PDB entry 6LWB | X-ray diffraction, 2.55 A resolution | chains A and C of the 3 polymer chains in the assembly

== Chain A ==
Molecule: Endonuclease 8-like 1
Source organism: Homo sapiens
Notes: EC 3.2.2.-, 4.2.99.18
UniProtKB: Q96FI4 (NEIL1_HUMAN); numbering as in UniProt (aligned over 1-295)
Sequence (295 residues; numbered 1 to 295; the number before each row is that of its first residue):
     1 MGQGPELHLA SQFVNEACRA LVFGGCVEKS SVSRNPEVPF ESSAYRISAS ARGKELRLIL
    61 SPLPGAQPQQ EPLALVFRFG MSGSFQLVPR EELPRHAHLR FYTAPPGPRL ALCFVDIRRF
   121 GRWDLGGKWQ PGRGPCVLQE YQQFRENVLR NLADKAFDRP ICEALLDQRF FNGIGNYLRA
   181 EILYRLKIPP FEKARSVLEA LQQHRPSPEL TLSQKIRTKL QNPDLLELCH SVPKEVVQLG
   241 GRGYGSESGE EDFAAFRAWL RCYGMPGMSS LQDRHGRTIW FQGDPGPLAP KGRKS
Not modelled in the structure: 1, 203-222, 245-248, 291-295
Differences from the reference sequence: engineered mutation Gly2 (Pro in Q96FI4), Gln3 (Glu in Q96FI4); variant Arg242 (Lys in Q96FI4)
UniProt features mapped onto this chain:
  - active site: Lys54 (Proton donor)
  - binding site (DNA): Asn176
  - natural variant: Ala44 (A44D: Found in a patient with childhood-onset nephrotic syndrome, focal segmental glomerulosclerosis and end-stage renal disease; uncertain significance), Ala156 (A156T: Found in a patient with childhood-onset steroid-resistant nephrotic syndrome; uncertain significance), Glu181 (E181K: Found in a patient with nephrotic syndrome also carrying mutation P-159 in MYO1E), Arg242 (K242R: In RNA edited version; this construct carries the variant)
  - mutagenesis: Lys54 (K54L: Loss of glycosylase activity), Arg277 (R277A: Strongly reduced glycosylase activity. Has little effect on AP lyase activity)
From the paper describing this entry:
  - binding site for the 13-nt DNA strand: Arg242
  - mutagenesis - R242A, R242H: decreased catalytic activity
  - mutagenesis - R242A/Y244R, R242H/Y244R: increased catalytic activity on DHU
  - mutagenesis - R242A/Y244R, R242H/Y244R: increased catalytic activity on Tg

== Chain C ==
Molecule: 13-nt DNA strand
Sequence (13 nucleotides; row label = number of the first residue in the row):
     1 TAGACCTGGA CGG

== How chain A and chain C interact ==
Residue-residue contacts - 13 pairs, chain A then chain C:
  Arg34(A) with DC5(C), phosphate contact; DC6(C), salt bridge to the phosphate
  Arg95(A) with DG8(C), salt bridge to the phosphate
  His96(A) with DT7(C), hydrogen bond to the phosphate; DG8(C), salt bridge to the phosphate
  Ile117(A) with DT7(C), sugar contact; DG8(C), sugar contact
  Arg118(A) with DC6(C), hydrogen bond to the base; DT7(C), base contact
  Arg119(A) with DC6(C), hydrogen bond to the phosphate; DT7(C), salt bridge to the phosphate
  Phe120(A) with DC5(C), base contact; DC6(C), base contact
Interface residues without a listed pair, chain A (8 interface residues in all): Arg274
Interface residues without a listed pair, chain C (5 interface residues in all): DT1

== In short ==
The interface between chain A and chain C involves 8 residues on one side and 5 on the other; the contacts
include 3 hydrogen bonds and 4 salt bridges. Polar pairs include Arg118(A)-DC6(C), His96(A)-DT7(C) and
Arg119(A)-DC6(C). From the paper: a binding site for the 13-nt DNA strand at Arg242(A); R242A and R242H of
chain A reduce catalytic activity; 4 substitutions were tested in all.
Chain A is Endonuclease 8-like 1 (Homo sapiens) and chain C is a 13-nt DNA strand; the structure, Crystal
structure of human NEIL1(P2G, E3Q, R242) bound to duplex DNA containing 5-hydroxyuracil (5-OHU), was
determined by X-ray diffraction, deposited together with 6LWA, 6LWC, 6LWD, 6LWF, 6LWG, 6LWH and 10 further
entries.
